PDB entry 6H25 | electron microscopy, 3.80 A resolution | chains B and E of the 12 polymer chains in the assembly

# Chain B
Molecule: Exosome complex component RRP41
Source organism: Homo sapiens
UniProt: Q9NPD3 (EXOS4_HUMAN); residue numbers follow UniProt; this construct covers 1-245
Amino-acid sequence (249 residues; numbered -3 to 245; the number before each row is that of its first residue; numbers below 1 keep their minus sign (Gly-3 is residue -3)):
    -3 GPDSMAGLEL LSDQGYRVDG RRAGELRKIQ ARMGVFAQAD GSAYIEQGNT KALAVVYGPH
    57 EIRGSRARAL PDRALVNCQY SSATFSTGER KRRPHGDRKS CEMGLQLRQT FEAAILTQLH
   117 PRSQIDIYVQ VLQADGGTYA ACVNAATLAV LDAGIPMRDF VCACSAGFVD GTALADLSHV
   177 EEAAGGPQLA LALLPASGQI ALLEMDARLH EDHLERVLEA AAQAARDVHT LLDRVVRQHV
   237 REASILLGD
Disordered / not traced: -3 to 5, 245
Differences from the reference sequence: expression tag (-3 to 0)
Swiss-Prot annotation at these positions:
  - modified residue: Ala2 (N-acetylalanine)

# Chain E
Molecule: Exosome complex component RRP42
Source organism: Homo sapiens
UniProt: Q15024 (EXOS7_HUMAN); numbering as in UniProt (aligned over 1-291)
Amino-acid sequence (295 residues; each row starts with the number of its first residue; numbers below 1 keep their minus sign (Gly-3 is residue -3)):
    -3 GPDSMASVTL SEAEKVYIVH GVQEDLRVDG RGCEDYRCVE VETDVVSNTS GSARVKLGHT
    57 DILVGVKAEM GTPKLEKPNE GYLEFFVDCS ASATPEFEGR GGDDLGTEIA NTLYRIFNNK
   117 SSVDLKTLCI SPREHCWVLY VDVLLLECGG NLFDAISIAV KAALFNTRIP RVRVLEDEEG
   177 SKDIELSDDP YDCIRLSVEN VPCIVTLCKI GYRHVVDATL QEEACSLASL LVSVTSKGVV
   237 TCMRKVGKGS LDPESIFEMM ETGKRVGKVL HASLQSVVHK EESLGPKRQK VGFLG
Disordered / not traced: -3 to 3, 291
Differences from the reference sequence: expression tag (-3 to 0)
Swiss-Prot annotation at these positions:
  - modified residue: Ala2 (N-acetylalanine), Lys116 (N6-acetyllysine), Ser177 (Phosphoserine)

# How chain B and chain E interact
Pairs across the interface - 36 pairs, chain B then chain E:
  Arg28(B) - Leu290(E)
  Phe32(B) - Asp57(E)
  Phe32(B) - Leu142(E)  hydrophobic
  Gln34(B) - His55(E)
  Gln34(B) - Glu143(E)
  Tyr40(B) - Phe289(E)
  Leu49(B) - Leu142(E)  hydrophobic
  Tyr53(B) - Ser88(E)  hydrogen bond (side chain-backbone)
  Tyr53(B) - Ala89(E)  hydrogen bond (side chain-backbone)
  Tyr53(B) - Thr90(E)
  Tyr53(B) - Pro91(E)
  Tyr53(B) - Glu143(E)
  Gln75(B) - Ala87(E)
  Gln75(B) - Glu94(E)  hydrogen bond (side chain-backbone)
  Thr80(B) - Phe82(E)
  Thr80(B) - Asp138(E)  hydrogen bond
  Phe81(B) - Val42(E)  hydrophobic
  Phe81(B) - Thr45(E)
  Phe81(B) - Leu59(E)  hydrophobic
  Ser82(B) - Asn44(E)
  Thr83(B) - Lys63(E)  hydrogen bond (backbone-side chain)
  Gly84(B) - Lys63(E)  hydrogen bond (backbone-side chain)
  Gly84(B) - Glu65(E)
  Glu85(B) - Lys63(E)
  Arg86(B) - Lys63(E)
  Arg86(B) - Phe82(E)
  Arg86(B) - Tyr136(E)
  Arg86(B) - Asp138(E)  salt bridge
  Tyr124(B) - Ala87(E)  hydrophobic
  Tyr124(B) - Glu94(E)
  Gln126(B) - Ser86(E)
  Gln126(B) - Ser88(E)  hydrogen bond
  Gln126(B) - Leu140(E)
  Gln129(B) - Val42(E)
  Gln129(B) - Ser43(E)  hydrogen bond (side chain-backbone)
  Gln129(B) - Asn44(E)
Interface residues without a listed pair, chain B (23 interface residues in all): Lys47, Val51, Ala79, Pro90, Asp122, Leu128
Interface residues without a listed pair, chain E (28 interface residues in all): Val41, Gly61, Gly95, Asp99

# In short
23 residues of chain B face 28 of chain E across their interface, with 8 hydrogen bonds and 1 salt bridge.
Among the polar pairs are Arg86(B)-Asp138(E), Tyr53(B)-Ser88(E) and Tyr53(B)-Ala89(E).
Here chain B is Exosome complex component RRP41 and chain E is Exosome complex component RRP42, both from Homo
sapiens. Entry 6H25 (Human nuclear RNA exosome EXO-10-MPP6 complex) was determined by electron microscopy.
